1XG3 - chains A and B of the 4 polymer chains in the assembly; structure by X-ray diffraction, 1.90 A resolution.

# Chain A (and B)
Protein: Probable methylisocitrate lyase
Organism: Escherichia coli
Notes: EC 4.1.3.30; chain B of this document is another copy of the same molecule, construct and numbering; everything in this record applies to it too
UniProt: P77541 (PRPB_ECOLI); residues 2-296 here correspond to UniProt positions 1-295 (UniProt number = residue number - 1)
Amino-acid sequence (295 residues; each row starts with the number of its first residue):
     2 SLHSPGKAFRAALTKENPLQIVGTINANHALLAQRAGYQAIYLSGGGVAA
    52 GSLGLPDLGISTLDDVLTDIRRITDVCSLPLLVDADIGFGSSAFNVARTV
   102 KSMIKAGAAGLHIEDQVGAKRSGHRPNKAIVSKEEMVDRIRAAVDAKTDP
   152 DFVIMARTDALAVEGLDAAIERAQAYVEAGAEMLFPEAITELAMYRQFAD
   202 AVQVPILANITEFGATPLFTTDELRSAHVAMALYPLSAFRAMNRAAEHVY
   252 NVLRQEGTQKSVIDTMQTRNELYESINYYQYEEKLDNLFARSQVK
Unresolved in the structure: 290-296 (chain B: 2, 289-296)
Construct notes: engineered mutation Ser-123 (Cys122 in P77541)
Bound ions: Mg2+: Asp-85 (together with pyruvic acid)
Ligand contacts:
  - pyruvic acid (PYR): Tyr-43, Ser-45, Gly-46, Gly-47, Asp-58, Asp-85, His-113, Arg-158, Phe-186, Asn-210, Leu-234, Pro-236
  - succinic acid (SIN): Asp-58, Ser-123, Gly-124, His-125, Arg-158, Glu-188, Asn-210, Thr-212, Glu-213, Leu-237, Arg-241
What the authors report for this chain:
  - Mg2+ coordination: Asp-85
  - Mg2+ coordination through a water molecule: Asp-58, Asp-87, Glu-115
  - conformationally variable residues (loop rearrangement): Gln-117 to Val-132
  - contacts within the chain: Tyr-43/His-113 (hydrogen bond), Ser-123/His-125, His-125/Glu-188, Glu-188/Asn-210, Arg-270/Tyr-274
  - binding site for pyruvic acid: Tyr-43, Ser-45, Gly-46, Gly-47, Arg-158, Phe-186, Leu-234, Pro-236
  - catalytic residues: Arg-158
  - specificity-determining residues: Phe-186, Leu-234, Pro-236
  - binding site for succinic acid: Gly-124, Arg-158, Glu-188, Asn-210, Thr-212, Arg-241, Arg-270
  - catalytic residues: Asp-58, Glu-115, Glu-188 (proposed by the authors, not directly observed)
  - specificity-determining residues: Thr-212, Arg-241, Arg-270 (by similarity / conservation)

# How chain A and chain B interact
Residue-residue contacts (185; chain A residue first):
  Glu-17(A) with Arg-255(B), salt bridge
  Gln-21(A) with Leu-254(B), hydrogen bond (side chain-backbone); Arg-255(B), hydrogen bond; Gly-258(B)
  Val-23(A) with Tyr-251(B), hydrophobic
  Gly-24(A) with Tyr-251(B), hydrogen bond (backbone-side chain)
  Thr-25(A) with Tyr-251(B)
  Asn-27(A) with Gly-52(B); Met-243(B)
  Ala-28(A) with Gly-52(B); Ser-53(B); Leu-54(B); Gly-55(B)
  Asn-29(A) with Ala-51(B), hydrogen bond (side chain-backbone); Gly-52(B), hydrogen bond (backbone-backbone); Phe-240(B); Asn-244(B)
  His-30(A) with Met-243(B); Asn-244(B); Ala-247(B); Tyr-251(B)
  Leu-32(A) with Gly-55(B)
  Leu-33(A) with Asn-244(B)
  Ala-34(A) with Tyr-251(B)
  Ala-37(A) with Asn-252(B); Arg-255(B)
  Gly-38(A) with Arg-255(B), hydrogen bond (backbone-side chain)
  Tyr-39(A) with Tyr-251(B), hydrogen bond (side chain-backbone); Leu-254(B); Arg-255(B), hydrogen bond (side chain-backbone)
  Ala-51(A) with Asn-29(B), hydrogen bond (backbone-side chain)
  Gly-52(A) with Asn-27(B); Ala-28(B); Asn-29(B), hydrogen bond (backbone-backbone)
  Ser-53(A) with Ala-28(B); Arg-73(B), hydrogen bond
  Leu-54(A) with Ala-28(B); Arg-73(B); Val-77(B)
  Gly-55(A) with Ala-28(B); Leu-32(B); Val-77(B); Ile-277(B)
  Leu-56(A) with Ile-277(B); Tyr-282(B)
  Pro-57(A) with Ile-277(B), hydrophobic; Tyr-279(B), hydrophobic; Tyr-282(B), hydrophobic
  Leu-59(A) with Tyr-279(B); Tyr-282(B), hydrophobic; Glu-283(B)
  Ile-61(A) with Tyr-282(B), hydrophobic
  Asp-66(A) with Arg-73(B)
  Thr-69(A) with Arg-73(B)
  Asp-70(A) with Arg-73(B), salt bridge
  Arg-73(A) with Ser-53(B), hydrogen bond; Leu-54(B); Asp-66(B), hydrogen bond (side chain-backbone); Thr-69(B); Asp-70(B), salt bridge; Arg-73(B)
  Val-77(A) with Leu-54(B); Gly-55(B)
  Arg-122(A) with Tyr-279(B); Glu-283(B), salt bridge; Asp-287(B), salt bridge
  Arg-126(A) with Tyr-274(B); Tyr-279(B); Glu-283(B), salt bridge
  Ile-211(A) with Gln-260(B)
  Glu-213(A) with Gln-260(B); Ile-264(B); Met-267(B); Arg-270(B), hydrogen bond (backbone-side chain)
  Phe-214(A) with Ile-264(B), hydrophobic; Gln-268(B); Thr-269(B); Arg-270(B), hydrogen bond (backbone-side chain)
  Leu-219(A) with Thr-259(B); Gln-260(B); Lys-261(B); Ile-264(B), hydrophobic
  Thr-221(A) with Gly-258(B); Lys-261(B)
  Thr-222(A) with Gly-258(B), hydrogen bond (backbone-backbone)
  Tyr-235(A) with Leu-254(B), hydrophobic; Gln-260(B)
  Ser-238(A) with Val-250(B); Met-267(B)
  Ala-239(A) with Ala-247(B), hydrophobic; Val-250(B); Tyr-251(B), hydrophobic
  Phe-240(A) with Asn-29(B)
  Arg-241(A) with Met-267(B); Gln-268(B), hydrogen bond (backbone-backbone); Arg-270(B); Leu-273(B)
  Ala-242(A) with Ala-246(B); Val-250(B), hydrophobic; Thr-266(B)
  Met-243(A) with Asn-27(B); His-30(B); Met-243(B), hydrophobic
  Asn-244(A) with Asn-29(B); His-30(B); Leu-33(B); Gln-268(B), hydrogen bond
  Arg-245(A) with Asp-265(B), hydrogen bond (side chain-backbone); Thr-266(B); Met-267(B), hydrogen bond (side chain-backbone); Gln-268(B); Glu-272(B), salt bridge
  Ala-246(A) with Ala-242(B); Ala-246(B), hydrophobic
  Ala-247(A) with His-30(B); Ala-239(B), hydrophobic
  Val-250(A) with Ser-238(B); Ala-239(B); Ala-242(B), hydrophobic
  Tyr-251(A) with Val-23(B), hydrophobic; Gly-24(B), hydrogen bond (side chain-backbone); Thr-25(B); His-30(B); Ala-34(B); Ala-37(B), hydrophobic; Tyr-39(B), hydrogen bond (backbone-side chain); Ala-239(B)
  Asn-252(A) with Ala-37(B)
  Leu-254(A) with Gln-21(B), hydrogen bond (backbone-side chain); Val-23(B), hydrophobic; Tyr-39(B); Tyr-235(B), hydrophobic
  Arg-255(A) with Glu-17(B), salt bridge; Gln-21(B), hydrogen bond; Ala-37(B); Gly-38(B), hydrogen bond (side chain-backbone); Tyr-39(B), hydrogen bond (backbone-side chain)
  Gly-258(A) with Gln-21(B); Thr-221(B); Thr-222(B), hydrogen bond (backbone-backbone)
  Thr-259(A) with Leu-219(B)
  Gln-260(A) with Ile-211(B); Glu-213(B); Leu-219(B); Tyr-235(B); Ser-238(B)
  Lys-261(A) with Leu-219(B)
  Ile-264(A) with Glu-213(B); Leu-219(B), hydrophobic
  Asp-265(A) with Arg-245(B), hydrogen bond (backbone-side chain)
  Thr-266(A) with Ala-242(B); Arg-245(B)
  Met-267(A) with Glu-213(B); Ser-238(B); Arg-241(B); Ala-242(B); Arg-245(B), hydrogen bond (backbone-side chain)
  Gln-268(A) with Phe-214(B); Arg-241(B), hydrogen bond (backbone-backbone); Asn-244(B), hydrogen bond; Arg-245(B)
  Thr-269(A) with Phe-214(B)
  Arg-270(A) with Ser-123(B); Glu-213(B), hydrogen bond (side chain-backbone); Phe-214(B), hydrogen bond (side chain-backbone); Arg-241(B)
  Glu-272(A) with Arg-245(B), salt bridge
  Tyr-274(A) with Arg-126(B)
  Ile-277(A) with Gly-55(B); Leu-56(B); Pro-57(B), hydrophobic
  Tyr-279(A) with Pro-57(B), hydrophobic; Leu-59(B); Arg-126(B)
  Tyr-282(A) with Leu-56(B); Pro-57(B), hydrophobic; Leu-59(B), hydrophobic; Ile-61(B), hydrophobic
  Glu-283(A) with Leu-59(B); Arg-122(B), salt bridge; Arg-126(B), salt bridge
  Leu-286(A) with Leu-59(B), hydrophobic; Ala-120(B); Arg-122(B)
  Asp-287(A) with Arg-122(B), salt bridge
Interface residues without a listed pair, chain A (84 interface residues in all): Gln-40, Asp-58, Ala-120, Ser-123, His-125, Asn-128, Thr-212, Gly-215, Phe-220, Glu-248, Leu-273, Tyr-280
Interface residues without a listed pair, chain B (84 interface residues in all): Gln-40, Asp-58, His-125, Asn-128, Thr-212, Gly-215, Phe-220, Glu-248, Tyr-280, Leu-286

# In short
The chain A/chain B interface involves 84 residues from each chain, with 33 hydrogen bonds and 12 salt
bridges. Polar contacts include Glu-17(A)/Arg-255(B), Asp-70(A)/Arg-73(B) and Arg-122(A)/Glu-283(B). The paper
reports catalytic residues Arg-158(A), Asp-58(A) and Glu-115(A) among others; a binding site for pyruvic acid
at Tyr-43(A), Ser-45(A) and Gly-46(A) among others.
Both chains are Probable methylisocitrate lyase (Escherichia coli). Entry 1XG3 (Crystal structure of the C123S
2-methylisocitrate lyase mutant from Escherichia coli in complex with the reaction ...) was determined by
X-ray diffraction together with 1XG4 and 1OQF from the same study.
